7YCW - chains C and A of the 4 polymer chains in the assembly; structure by X-ray diffraction, 2.20 A resolution.

== Chain C (and A) ==
Protein: Antitoxin ParD
Organism: Pseudoalteromonas rubra
Notes: chain A of this document is another copy of the same molecule, construct and numbering; everything in this record applies to it too
Reference sequence: A0A0U3H4C4 (A0A0U3H4C4_9GAMM); residue numbers follow UniProt; this construct covers 2-54
Chain sequence (63 residues; numbered 0 to 62; the number before each row is that of its first residue; numbering starts at 0):
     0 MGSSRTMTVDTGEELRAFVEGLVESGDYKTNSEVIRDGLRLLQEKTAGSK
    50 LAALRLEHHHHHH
Disordered / not traced: 0-1, 57-62 (chain A: 0-3, 56-62)
Construct notes: initiating methionine (0); expression tag (1, 55-62)
Reported in the primary citation:
  - self-association interface (contacts with another copy of this molecule): Asp9, Arg35, Glu43

== Interface between chain C and chain A ==
Contacting residue pairs - 15 pairs, chain C then chain A:
  Ser24(C) with Glu13(A)
  Gly25(C) with Glu13(A); Leu14(A)
  Asp26(C) with Leu14(A)
  Lys28(C) with Asp9(A), salt bridge
  Gln42(C) with Leu50(A); Arg54(A)
  Glu43(C) with Ser48(A); Lys49(A), hydrogen bond (side chain-backbone); Leu50(A), hydrogen bond (side chain-backbone)
  Ala46(C) with Lys49(A); Leu50(A), hydrophobic; Leu53(A), hydrophobic
  Gly47(C) with Lys49(A), hydrogen bond (backbone-side chain)
  Lys49(C) with Lys49(A)
Also at the interface, not in a pair above, chain C (10 interface residues in all): Glu23
Also at the interface, not in a pair above, chain A (9 interface residues in all): Thr10

== In short ==
10 residues of chain C and 9 residues of chain A are in contact; the contacts include 3 hydrogen bonds and 1
salt bridge. Polar contacts include Lys28(C)-Asp9(A), Glu43(C)-Lys49(A) and Glu43(C)-Leu50(A). From the paper:
a self-association interface involving Asp9(C), Arg35(C) and Glu43(C).
Chain C and chain A are both Antitoxin ParD (Pseudoalteromonas rubra); the structure, Crystal Form 1 of
Truncated Antitoxin ParD (2-54,containg RHH domain) from Pseudoalteromonas rubra, was determined by X-ray
diffraction together with 7YCS, 7YCU and 7YCV from the same study.
